Entry 7TK3 (electron microscopy, 6.30 A resolution (low resolution: residue-level contacts below are approximate; hydrogen-bond / salt-bridge calls are withheld)); this record covers chains 6 and 7 of the 27 polymer chains in the assembly.

[Chain 6 (and 7)]
Protein: ATP synthase subunit 9, mitochondrial
From: Saccharomyces cerevisiae
Notes: chain 7 of this document is another copy of the same molecule, construct and numbering; everything in this record applies to it too
Reference sequence: P61829 (ATP9_YEAST); residues 1-76 here = UniProt positions 1-76
Amino-acid sequence (76 residues; row label = number of the first residue in the row):
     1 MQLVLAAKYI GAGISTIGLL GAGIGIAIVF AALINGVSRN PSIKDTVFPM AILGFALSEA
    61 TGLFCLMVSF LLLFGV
Not modelled in the structure: 1, 76 (chain 7: 74-76)
UniProt features mapped onto this chain:
  - site: Glu59 (Reversibly protonated during proton transport)
  - modified residue: Met1 (N-formylmethionine)

[Chain 6 / chain 7 interface]
Contacting residue pairs (8; chain 6 residue first):
  Gly11(6) with Tyr9(7); Ile10(7); Gly13(7)
  Ile14(6) with Gly13(7)
  Ser15(6) with Gly13(7)
  Gly18(6) with Thr16(7); Leu20(7)
  Gly21(6) with Leu20(7)
Interface residues without a listed pair, chain 6 (12 interface residues in all): Ala7, Gly25, Ile28, Val29, Ala32, Asn40, Ser58
Interface residues without a listed pair, chain 7 (11 interface residues in all): Ile17, Gly23, Ile24, Ala27, Ala31, Ser38

[Overview]
12 residues of chain 6 and 11 residues of chain 7 are in contact.
Chain 6 and chain 7 are both ATP synthase subunit 9, mitochondrial (Saccharomyces cerevisiae); the structure,
Yeast ATP synthase State 1binding(b) with 10 mM ATP backbone model, was determined by electron microscopy
together with 7TJS, 7TJT, 7TJU, 7TJV, 7TJW, 7TJX and 30 further entries from the same study.
